7SFO - chains B and D of the 4 polymer chains in the assembly; structure by X-ray diffraction, 1.90 A resolution.

Chain B:
Protein: Estrogen receptor
Source organism: Homo sapiens
UniProtKB: P03372 (ESR1_HUMAN); residues 305-554 here = UniProt positions 305-554
Amino-acid sequence (250 residues; each row starts with the number of its first residue):
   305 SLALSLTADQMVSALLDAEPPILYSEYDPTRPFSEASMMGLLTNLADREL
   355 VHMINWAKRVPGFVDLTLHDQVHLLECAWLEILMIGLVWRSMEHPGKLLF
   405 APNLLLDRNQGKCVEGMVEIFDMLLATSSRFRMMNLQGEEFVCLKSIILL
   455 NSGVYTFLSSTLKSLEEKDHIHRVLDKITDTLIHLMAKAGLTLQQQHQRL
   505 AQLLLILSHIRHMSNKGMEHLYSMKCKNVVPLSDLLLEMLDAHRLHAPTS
Unresolved in the structure: 305-306, 461-472, 548-554
Construct notes: engineered mutation Ser537 (Tyr in P03372)
Ligand contacts: 98L (3-{[(2-chloro-5-phenylthieno[2,3-d]pyrimidin-4-yl)amino]methyl}phenol): Met343, Leu346, Thr347, Leu349, Ala350, Glu353, Trp383, Leu384, Leu387, Met388, Leu391, Arg394, Leu402, Phe404, Met421, Ile424, Phe425, Leu428, Gly521, His524, Leu525

Chain D:
Protein: Nuclear receptor coactivator 2
UniProtKB: E7EWM1 (E7EWM1_HUMAN); residues 687-696 here = UniProt positions 687-696
Amino-acid sequence (10 residues; row label = number of the first residue in the row):
   687 HKILHRLLQD

Interface between chain B and chain D:
Pairs across the interface (20; chain B residue first):
  Ile358(B) - Leu690(D)  hydrophobic
  Ile358(B) - Leu693(D)  hydrophobic
  Ile358(B) - Leu694(D)  hydrophobic
  Lys362(B) - Leu694(D)  hydrogen bond (side chain-backbone)
  Leu372(B) - His691(D)
  Leu372(B) - Gln695(D)
  Gln375(B) - Leu694(D)
  Val376(B) - Lys688(D)
  Val376(B) - Leu690(D)
  Val376(B) - His691(D)
  Val376(B) - Leu694(D)  hydrophobic
  Leu379(B) - Leu690(D)  hydrophobic
  Leu379(B) - Leu694(D)  hydrophobic
  Glu380(B) - Lys688(D)  salt bridge
  Glu380(B) - Leu690(D)
  Leu539(B) - Ile689(D)  hydrophobic
  Leu539(B) - Leu693(D)  hydrophobic
  Glu542(B) - Lys688(D)
  Glu542(B) - Ile689(D)  hydrogen bond (side chain-backbone)
  Met543(B) - Leu690(D)  hydrophobic
Other interface residues (no listed pair), chain B (13 interface residues in all): Phe367, His373, Asp538

Overview:
Chain B and chain D form an interface of 13 and 7 residues respectively; the contacts include 2 hydrogen bonds
and 1 salt bridge. Among the polar pairs are Glu380(B)-Lys688(D), Lys362(B)-Leu694(D) and Glu542(B)-Ile689(D).
Ligands of chain B: compound 98L.
Chain B is Estrogen receptor (Homo sapiens) and chain D is Nuclear receptor coactivator 2; the structure,
Estrogen Receptor Alpha Ligand Binding Domain Y537S in Complex with
3-(((2-chloro-5-phenylthieno[2,3-d]pyrimidin-4-yl)amino)methyl)phenol and GRIP Peptide, was determined by
X-ray diffraction.
